PDB entry 9OGM | electron microscopy, 3.50 A resolution | chains H and B of the 17 polymer chains in the assembly

[Chain H]
Molecule: 10E8 Fab heavy chain
From: Homo sapiens
Notes: antibody fragment or engineered binder
Sequence (236 residues; each row starts with the number of its first residue; a row labelled like 52A-52C holds insertion residues (52A, then the next letters in order)):
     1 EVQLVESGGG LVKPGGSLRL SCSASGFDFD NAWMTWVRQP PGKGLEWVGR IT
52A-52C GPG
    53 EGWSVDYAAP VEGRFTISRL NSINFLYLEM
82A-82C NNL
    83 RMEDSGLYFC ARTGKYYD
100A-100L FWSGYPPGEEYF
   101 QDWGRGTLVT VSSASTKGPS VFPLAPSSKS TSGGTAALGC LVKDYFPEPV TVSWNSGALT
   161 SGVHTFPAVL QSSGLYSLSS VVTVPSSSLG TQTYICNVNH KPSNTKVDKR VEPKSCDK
Unresolved in the structure: 113-218
Disulfides: Cys22-Cys92

[Chain B]
Molecule: Envelope glycoprotein gp160
From: Human immunodeficiency virus 1
UniProt: chimeric construct of Q2N0S6, A0A6H1VGN1: residues 31-503 from Q2N0S6 (Q2N0S6_HV1) positions 30-504 (offset varies); residues 503-709 from A0A6H1VGN1 positions 509-706 (UniProt number = residue number - 3)
Sequence (735 residues; numbered 29 to 755 plus 41 insertion-coded residues; 33 numbers in that range are skipped by the numbering (no residue carries them; nothing is unmodelled there); the number before each row is that of its first residue; a row labelled like 184A-184L holds insertion residues (184A, then the next letters in order)):
    29 TGAENLWVTV YYGVPVWKDA ETTLFCASDA KAYETEKHNV WATHACVPTD PNPQEIHLEN
    89 VIEEFNMWKN NMVEQMHEDI ISLWDQSLKP CVKLTPLCVT LQCTNVTNNI TDD
   150 MRGELKNCSF NMTTELRDKK QKVYSLFYRL DVVQI
184A-184L NENQGNRSNNSN
   189 KEYRLINCNT SAITQACPKV SFEPIPIHYC APAGFAILKC KDKKFNGTGP CPSVSTVQCT
   249 HGIKPVVSTQ LLLNGSLAEE EVIIRSENIT NNAKNILVQL NTPVQINCTR PNNNTVKSIR
   309 I
   312 GPGQAFYYTG DI
  323A I
   324 GDIRQAHCNV SKATWNETLG KVVKQLRKHF GNNTIIRFAQ SSGGDLEVTT HSFNCGGEFF
   384 YCNTSGLFNS TWISN
   400 TSVQGSNSTG SNDSITLPCR IKQIINMWQR IGQAMYAPPI QGVIRCVSNI TGLILTRDGG
   460 STNSTTETFR PGGGDMRDNW RSELYKYKVV KIEPLGVAPT RCKR
503A-503Z RVVGSHSGSGGSGSGGHAAVGIGAVS
504A-504B LG
   522 FLGAAGSTMG AASMTLTVQA RNLLSGIVQQ QSNLLRAPEP QQHLLKDTHW GIKQLQARVL
   582 AVEHYLRDQQ LLGIWGCSGK LICCTNVPWN SSWSNRDLSE IWDKMTWLQW DKEISNYTQI
   642 IYGLLEESQN QQEKNEQDLL ALDKWASLWN WFDITNWLWY IKIFIMIVGG LIGLSIVFAV
   702 LSVIHRVRGS GGSGLEVLFQ GPGSLEWSHP QFEKGGGSGG GSGGGSWSHP QFEK
Unresolved in the structure: 29-32, 59-62, 184A-184L, 400-409, 503A-503Z, 504A-504B, 547-571, 684-755
Disulfides: Cys54-Cys74, Cys119-Cys205, Cys126-Cys196, Cys131-Cys157, Cys218-Cys247, Cys228-Cys239, Cys296-Cys331, Cys378-Cys445, Cys385-Cys418, Cys501-Cys605, Cys598-Cys604
Covalently attached groups: N-acetylglucosamine (NAG) linked to Asn133, Asn137, Asn156, Asn160, Asn197, Asn234, Asn262, Asn295, Asn301, Asn339, Asn386, Asn392, Asn448; glycan linked to Asn276, Asn332
Differences from the reference sequence: expression tag (29-30, 710-755); conflict Ile90 (Thr89 in Q2N0S6), Glu106 (Thr105 in Q2N0S6), Ile271 (Met270 in Q2N0S6), Leu288 (Phe287 in Q2N0S6), Val304 (Arg303 in Q2N0S6), Tyr319 (Ala316 in Q2N0S6), Asn332 (Thr330 in Q2N0S6), Gln363 (Asn361 in Q2N0S6), Cys501 (Ala498 in Q2N0S6), Ser503Z (Phe516 in A0A6H1VGN1), Pro559 (Ile556 in A0A6H1VGN1), Pro561 (Ala558 in A0A6H1VGN1), Asp568 (Leu565 in A0A6H1VGN1), His570 (Val567 in A0A6H1VGN1), His585 (Arg582 in A0A6H1VGN1), Cys605 (Thr602 in A0A6H1VGN1), Asp618 (Asn615 in A0A6H1VGN1), Lys625 (Asn622 in A0A6H1VGN1), Thr676 (Ser673 in A0A6H1VGN1), Ser696 (Arg693 in A0A6H1VGN1); linker (503E-503R)

[Chain H / chain B interface]
Pairs across the interface - 25 pairs, chain H then chain B:
  Trp33(H) - Trp672(B)
  Gly52C(H) - Trp670(B)
  Gly52C(H) - Asn671(B)  hydrogen bond (backbone-backbone)
  Glu53(H) - Asn671(B)
  Glu53(H) - Trp672(B)
  Gly54(H) - Asn671(B)
  Trp55(H) - Leu660(B)  hydrophobic
  Trp55(H) - Leu661(B)  hydrophobic
  Asn73(H) - Leu660(B)
  Ser74(H) - Leu660(B)
  Lys97(H) - Leu669(B)
  Lys97(H) - Trp672(B)
  Tyr99(H) - Trp672(B)  hydrophobic
  Tyr99(H) - Thr676(B)
  Tyr99(H) - Leu679(B)  hydrophobic
  Tyr99(H) - Trp680(B)
  Phe100A(H) - Leu679(B)
  Phe100A(H) - Lys683(B)
  Trp100B(H) - Lys683(B)
  Gly100D(H) - Trp680(B)
  Tyr100E(H) - Trp680(B)  hydrophobic
  Pro100F(H) - Thr676(B)
  Pro100F(H) - Asn677(B)
  Pro100F(H) - Trp680(B)
  Pro100G(H) - Thr676(B)
Other interface residues (no listed pair), chain H (18 interface residues in all): Leu72, Tyr98, Glu100J
Other interface residues (no listed pair), chain B (14 interface residues in all): Asp659, Ala667, Phe673
From the paper, about this interface:
  - epitope / paratope residues, chain H: Trp33(H), Gly52C(H), Gly54(H), Trp55(H), Ser74(H)
  - epitope / paratope residues, chain B: Leu660(B)

[In short]
The interface between chain H and chain B involves 18 residues on one side and 14 on the other; the contacts
include 1 hydrogen bond. The hydrogen-bonded pair Gly52C(H)-Asn671(B) is a backbone contact. The paper reports
epitope/paratope residues Trp33(H), Gly52C(H) and Leu660(B) among others.
Chain H is 10E8 Fab heavy chain (Homo sapiens) and chain B is Envelope glycoprotein gp160 (Human
immunodeficiency virus 1); the structure, BG505 MD39.3 Env gp151 MPER nanodisc in complex with 10E8, BG18 and
VRC01 Fabs (1x 10E8 ..., was determined by electron microscopy together with 9OGL from the same study.
